Entry 1TDF (X-ray diffraction, 2.30 A resolution); this record covers chain A.

== Chain A ==
Molecule: Thioredoxin reductase
From: Escherichia coli
Notes: EC 1.6.4.5
Reference sequence: P0A9P4 (TRXB_ECOLI); residue numbers follow UniProt; this construct covers 1-316
Amino-acid sequence (316 residues; numbered 1 to 316; the number before each row is that of its first residue):
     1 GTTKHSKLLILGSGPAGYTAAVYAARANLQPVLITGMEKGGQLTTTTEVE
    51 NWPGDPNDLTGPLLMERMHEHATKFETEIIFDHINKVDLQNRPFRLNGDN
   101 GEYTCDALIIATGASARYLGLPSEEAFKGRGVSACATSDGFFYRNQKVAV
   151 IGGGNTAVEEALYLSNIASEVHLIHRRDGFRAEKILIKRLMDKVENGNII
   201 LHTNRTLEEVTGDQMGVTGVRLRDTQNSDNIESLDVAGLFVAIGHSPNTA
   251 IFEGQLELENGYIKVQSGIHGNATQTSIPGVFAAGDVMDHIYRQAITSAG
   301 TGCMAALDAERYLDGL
Construct notes: conflict S138 (Cys in P0A9P4)
Residues lining bound ligands:
  - FAD (flavin-adenine dinucleotide): L11, G12, S13, G14, P15, A16, G17, Y23, I34, T35, G36, M37, E38, G40, G41, Q42, L43, T46, E48, V49, N51, D82, H83, I84, A111, T112, G113, A114, A116, Y118, A134, C135, S138, D139, N248, I251, A284, G285, D286, R293, Q294, A295, I296, S298
  - NADP (NAP; NADP nicotinamide-adenine-dinucleotide phosphate): R117, L119, I151, G152, G153, G154, N155, T156, A157, E159, H175, R176, R177, R181, E183, A242, I243, G244, H245, N260, Y262, H290, R293

== Summary ==
Bound to chain A: flavin-adenine dinucleotide and NADP.
Chain A is Thioredoxin reductase (Escherichia coli); the structure, Crystal structure of escherichia coli
thioredoxin reductase refined at 2 angstrom resolution: implications for a large ..., was determined by X-ray
diffraction together with 1TDE from the same study.
